8DOK - chains B and F of the 18 polymer chains in the assembly; structure by electron microscopy, 3.20 A resolution.

[Chain B (and F)]
Name: CRF-1_AE T/F100 HIV-1 gp41
From: Human immunodeficiency virus 1
Notes: chain F of this document is another copy of the same molecule, construct and numbering; everything in this record applies to it too
UniProtKB: A0A6C0ZY47 (A0A6C0ZY47_9HIV1); residues 512-664 here correspond to UniProt positions 513-665 (UniProt number = residue number + 1)
Chain sequence (155 residues; each row starts with the number of its first residue):
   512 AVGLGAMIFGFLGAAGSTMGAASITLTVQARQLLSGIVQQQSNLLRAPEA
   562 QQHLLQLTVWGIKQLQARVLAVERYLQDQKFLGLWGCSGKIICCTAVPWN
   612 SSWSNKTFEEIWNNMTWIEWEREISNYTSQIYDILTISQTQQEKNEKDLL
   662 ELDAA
Not modelled in the structure: 512-520, 547-567, 663-666 (chain F: 512-520, 543-567, 663-666)
Sequence notes: conflict Pro559 (Ile560 in A0A6C0ZY47), Cys605 (Thr606 in A0A6C0ZY47); expression tag (665-666)
Disulfides: Cys598-Cys604
Covalent attachments: N-acetylglucosamine (NAG) linked to Asn616, Asn625; glycan linked to Asn637

[Interface between chain B and chain F]
Residue-residue contacts (23; chain B residue first):
  Leu568(B) - Leu568(F)  hydrophobic
  Leu576(B) - Leu576(F)  hydrophobic
  Gln577(B) - Leu576(F)
  Gln577(B) - Arg579(F)  hydrogen bond
  Val580(B) - Leu576(F)  hydrophobic
  Val580(B) - Arg579(F)
  Leu581(B) - Arg579(F)
  Val583(B) - Val583(F)  hydrophobic
  Glu584(B) - Arg579(F)  salt bridge
  Leu587(B) - Val583(F)  hydrophobic
  Leu587(B) - Leu587(F)  hydrophobic
  Lys591(B) - Gln540(F)
  Lys591(B) - Tyr586(F)
  Phe592(B) - Arg542(F)
  Gly594(B) - Gly600(F)
  Leu595(B) - Gln540(F)
  Asp644(B) - Arg542(F)
  Thr647(B) - Val539(F)
  Glu654(B) - Lys601(F)
  Glu654(B) - Ile602(F)  hydrogen bond (side chain-backbone)
  Glu654(B) - Ile603(F)
  Lys655(B) - Ile603(F)
  Lys658(B) - Cys605(F)
Also at the interface, not in a pair above, chain B (21 interface residues in all): Ile573, Ser599, Gln650, Leu661
Also at the interface, not in a pair above, chain F (20 interface residues in all): Ser534, Ile535, Ala541, Val580, Gln590, Ser599

[Summary]
21 residues of chain B and 20 residues of chain F are in contact; the contacts include 2 hydrogen bonds and 1
salt bridge. Polar contacts include Glu584(B)-Arg579(F), Gln577(B)-Arg579(F) and Glu654(B)-Ile602(F).
N-acetylglucosamine is covalently linked to Asn616(B) and Asn625(B).
Chain B and chain F are both CRF-1_AE T/F100 HIV-1 gp41 (Human immunodeficiency virus 1); the structure,
Cryo-EM structure of T/F100 SOSIP.664 HIV-1 Env trimer in complex with 8ANC195 and 10-1074, was determined by
electron microscopy, deposited together with 8G6U and 8CZZ.
